4DXH - chains A and B; structure by X-ray diffraction, 1.12 A resolution.

# Chain A (and B)
Protein: Alcohol dehydrogenase E chain
Organism: Equus caballus
Notes: EC 1.1.1.1; chain B of this document is another copy of the same molecule, construct and numbering; everything in this record applies to it too
Reference sequence: P00327 (ADH1E_HORSE); residues 1-374 here correspond to UniProt positions 2-375 (UniProt number = residue number + 1)
Chain sequence (374 residues; row label = number of the first residue in the row):
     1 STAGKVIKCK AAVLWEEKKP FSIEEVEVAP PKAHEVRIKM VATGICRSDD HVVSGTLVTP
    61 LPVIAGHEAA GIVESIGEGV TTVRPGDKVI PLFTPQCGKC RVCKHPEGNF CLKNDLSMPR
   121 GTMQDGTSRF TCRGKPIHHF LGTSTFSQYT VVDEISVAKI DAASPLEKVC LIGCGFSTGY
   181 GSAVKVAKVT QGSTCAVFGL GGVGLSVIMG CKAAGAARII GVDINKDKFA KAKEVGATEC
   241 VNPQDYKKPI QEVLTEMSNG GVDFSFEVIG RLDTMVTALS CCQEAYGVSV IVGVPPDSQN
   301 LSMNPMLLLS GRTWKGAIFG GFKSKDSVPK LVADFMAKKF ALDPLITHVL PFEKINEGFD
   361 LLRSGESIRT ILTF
Bound ions: Zn2+ site 1: Cys46, His67, Cys174 (together with trifluoroethanol); Zn2+ site 2: Cys97, Cys100, Cys103, Cys111
Small-molecule neighbours:
  - trifluoroethanol (ETF): Cys46, Ser48, Leu57, His67, Phe93, Leu116, Leu141, Cys174, Val294
  - NAD+ (NAJ; nicotinamide-adenine-dinucleotide (acidic form)): Cys46, Arg47, Ser48, His51, Phe93, Cys174, Thr178, Gly199, Leu200, Gly201, Gly202, Val203, Gly204, Val222, Asp223, Ile224, Asn225, Lys228, Val268, Ile269, Gly270, Arg271, Thr274, Val292, Gly293, Val294, Ala317, Ile318, Phe319, Leu362, Arg369
UniProt features mapped onto this chain:
  - binding site (Zn(2+)): Cys46, Ser48, His67, Cys97, Cys100, Cys103, Cys111, Cys174
  - binding site (an alcohol): Ser48, His67
  - binding site (NAD(+)): Ser48, Gly199 to Gly204, Asp223, Lys228, Val292 to Val294, Phe319, Arg369
  - modified residue: Ser1 (N-acetylserine)
Reported in the primary citation:
  - binding site for trifluoroethanol: Ser48, Leu57, Phe93, Leu116, Val294
  - catalytic residues: Ser48, His51
  - Zn2+ coordination: Cys174
  - specificity-determining residues: Phe93
  - binding site for NAD+: Cys174, Thr178, Lys228, Val292
  - conformationally variable residues (side-chain flip): Leu116
  - mutagenesis - K228R (4 to 7-fold): increased binding to NAD+ and NADH (citing earlier work)
  - mutagenesis - L57F (2.8-fold): increased catalytic activity on benzyl alcohol (citing earlier work)
  - mutagenesis - T178S (2.9 s-1): decreased catalytic activity on benzyl alcohol (citing earlier work)
  - mutagenesis - T178S: unchanged binding to coenzyme (citing earlier work)
  - mutagenesis - T178V (8-fold): decreased binding to NAD+ (citing earlier work)
  - mutagenesis - T178V: unchanged catalytic activity (citing earlier work)
  - mutagenesis - V203A (1.5 s-1): decreased catalytic activity (citing earlier work)
  - mutagenesis - V292A (30 - 60-fold), V292S (30 - 60-fold), V292T (30 - 60-fold): decreased binding to coenzymes (citing earlier work)

# Chain A / chain B interface
Contacting residue pairs (85):
  Arg101(A) with Ser258(B), hydrogen bond (side chain-backbone); Asn259(B), hydrogen bond (side chain-backbone); Gly260(B); Gly261(B), hydrogen bond (side chain-backbone); Gln283(B); Tyr286(B), hydrogen bond
  Val102(A) with Gln283(B); Ala285(B), hydrophobic; Tyr286(B), hydrophobic
  His105(A) with Tyr286(B)
  Phe110(A) with Ala285(B), hydrophobic; Ser310(B)
  Leu112(A) with Glu284(B)
  Ser117(A) with Glu284(B)
  Ser258(A) with Arg101(B), hydrogen bond (backbone-side chain)
  Asn259(A) with Arg101(B), hydrogen bond (backbone-side chain)
  Gly260(A) with Arg101(B)
  Gly261(A) with Arg101(B), hydrogen bond (backbone-side chain)
  Leu272(A) with Pro305(B), hydrophobic
  Met275(A) with Pro305(B), hydrophobic
  Gln283(A) with Arg101(B); Val102(B)
  Glu284(A) with Leu112(B); Ser117(B)
  Ala285(A) with Val102(B), hydrophobic; Phe110(B), hydrophobic
  Tyr286(A) with Arg101(B), hydrogen bond; Val102(B), hydrophobic; His105(B)
  Ile291(A) with Leu308(B), hydrophobic; Leu309(B)
  Val292(A) with Leu309(B)
  Gly293(A) with Leu309(B)
  Pro295(A) with Pro305(B), hydrophobic; Leu309(B)
  Gln299(A) with Pro305(B)
  Asn300(A) with Ser302(B), hydrogen bond; Met303(B); Asn304(B)
  Leu301(A) with Leu301(B); Ser302(B); Met303(B), hydrogen bond (backbone-backbone); Pro305(B), hydrophobic
  Ser302(A) with Asn300(B), hydrogen bond; Leu301(B); Ser302(B), hydrogen bond
  Met303(A) with Asn300(B); Leu301(B), hydrogen bond (backbone-backbone)
  Asn304(A) with Asn300(B)
  Pro305(A) with Leu272(B), hydrophobic; Met275(B), hydrophobic; Pro295(B), hydrophobic; Gln299(B); Leu301(B), hydrophobic
  Met306(A) with Pro295(B)
  Leu308(A) with Ile291(B), hydrophobic; Trp314(B), hydrophobic; Gly316(B), hydrogen bond (backbone-backbone); Ala317(B)
  Leu309(A) with Ile291(B); Val292(B); Gly293(B); Pro295(B); Gly316(B); Ala317(B), hydrogen bond (backbone-backbone); Ile318(B), hydrogen bond (backbone-backbone)
  Ser310(A) with Phe110(B)
  Gly311(A) with Gly316(B)
  Arg312(A) with Lys315(B); Gly316(B)
  Thr313(A) with Thr313(B); Trp314(B); Lys315(B)
  Trp314(A) with Leu308(B), hydrophobic; Thr313(B); Trp314(B), hydrogen bond (backbone-backbone)
  Lys315(A) with Arg312(B); Thr313(B)
  Gly316(A) with Leu308(B), hydrogen bond (backbone-backbone); Leu309(B); Gly311(B); Arg312(B)
  Ala317(A) with Leu308(B); Leu309(B), hydrogen bond (backbone-backbone)
  Ile318(A) with Leu309(B), hydrogen bond (backbone-backbone)
Other interface residues (no listed pair), chain A (42 interface residues in all): Gly108, Val294, Ser298
Other interface residues (no listed pair), chain B (42 interface residues in all): Gly108, Val294, Ser298, Met306

# Overview
Chain A and chain B each contribute 42 residues to their interface, with 20 hydrogen bonds. Polar pairs
include Arg101(A)-Ser258(B), Arg101(A)-Asn259(B) and Arg101(A)-Gly261(B). Chain A binds NAD+ and
trifluoroethanol. The paper reports catalytic residues Ser48(A) and His51(A); V292A, V292S and V292T of chain
A reduce binding to coenzymes; 8 substitutions were tested in all.
Both chains are Alcohol dehydrogenase E chain (Equus caballus). Entry 4DXH (Horse liver alcohol dehydrogenase
complexed with NAD+ and 2,2,2-trifluoroethanol) was determined by X-ray diffraction together with 4DWV from
the same study.
